7MFY - chain A; structure by X-ray diffraction, 1.26 A resolution.

== Chain A ==
Molecule: Retinol-binding protein 2
From: Homo sapiens
Reference sequence: P50120 (RET2_HUMAN); residues 1-133 here correspond to UniProt positions 2-134 (UniProt number = residue number + 1)
Sequence (133 residues; row label = number of the first residue in the row):
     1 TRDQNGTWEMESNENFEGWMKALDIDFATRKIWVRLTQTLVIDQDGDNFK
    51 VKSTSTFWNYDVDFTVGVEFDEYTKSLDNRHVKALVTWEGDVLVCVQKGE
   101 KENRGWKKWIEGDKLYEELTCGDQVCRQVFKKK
Differences from the reference sequence: engineered mutation Trp19 (Tyr20 in P50120), Trp33 (Ala34 in P50120), Leu40 (Lys41 in P50120), Val51 (Thr52 in P50120), Ser53 (Thr54 in P50120), Trp58 (Arg59 in P50120), Lys108 (Gln109 in P50120), Glu117 (Leu118 in P50120)
Glycans and other covalent adducts: 4-{5-[(2E)-but-2-en-2-yl]thiophen-2-yl}-N,N-dimethylaniline (ZFG) linked to Lys108
Ligand contacts: ZFG (4-{5-[(2E)-but-2-en-2-yl]thiophen-2-yl}-N,N-dimethylaniline): Phe16, Trp19, Trp33, Gln38, Leu40, Val51, Ser53, Trp58, Tyr60, Val62, Ser76, Leu77, Trp106, Glu117, Leu119

== Overview ==
Covalently linked compound ZFG: at Lys108.
Chain A is Retinol-binding protein 2 (Homo sapiens); the structure, The Crystal Structure of
Q108K:K40L:T51V:T53S:R58W:Y19W:A33W:L117E Mutant of HCRBPII Bound with LizFluor, was determined by X-ray
diffraction, deposited together with 7LSQ, 7MFX and 7MFZ.
